PDB entry 6MUV | electron microscopy, 3.80 A resolution | chains a and b of the 42 polymer chains in the assembly

Chain a:
Molecule: 20S proteasome beta-6 subunit
Organism: Plasmodium falciparum (isolate 3D7)
Notes: EC 3.4.25.1
UniProtKB: C0H4E8 (C0H4E8_PLAF7); numbering as in UniProt (aligned over 1-240)
Amino-acid sequence (240 residues; numbered 1 to 240; the number before each row is that of its first residue):
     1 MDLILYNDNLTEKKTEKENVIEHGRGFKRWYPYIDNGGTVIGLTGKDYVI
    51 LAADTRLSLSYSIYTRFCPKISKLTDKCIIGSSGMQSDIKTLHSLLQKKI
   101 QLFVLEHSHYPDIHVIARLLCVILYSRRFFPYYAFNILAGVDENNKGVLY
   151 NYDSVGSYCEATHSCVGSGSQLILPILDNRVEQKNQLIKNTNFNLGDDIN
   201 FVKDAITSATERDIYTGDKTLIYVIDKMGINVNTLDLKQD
Not modelled in the structure: 1-29

Chain b:
Molecule: 20S proteasome beta-7 subunit
Organism: Plasmodium falciparum (isolate 3D7)
Notes: EC 3.4.25.1
UniProtKB: Q7K6A9 (Q7K6A9_PLAF7); residues 1-265 here = UniProt positions 1-265
Amino-acid sequence (265 residues; each row starts with the number of its first residue):
     1 MTLGPVVTGTSVIAIKYKHGIMIAADRKASYGSYAKFQNVERIFKINNKT
    51 VMGFSGELADAQYLHELLTRKNINNLSEKKRKEDMYTPQHYHSYVSRVFY
   101 VRKNRIDPLFNNIIIAGINSQKYDNNDDNVLLYTNKNNDDEQNEYKNNEE
   151 YKEIHKDDLYIGFVDMHGTNFCDDYITTGYARYFALTLLRDHYKDNMTEE
   201 EARILINECLRILYFRDATSSNFIQIVKVTSKGVEYEEPYILPCVLNSAD
   251 YVYPSTLLPPAGCMW
Not modelled in the structure: 1, 133-148, 242-265

How chain a and chain b interact:
Pairs across the interface (34; chain a residue first):
  W30(a) - I106(b)
  W30(a) - P108(b)
  W30(a) - F110(b)  hydrophobic
  W30(a) - M166(b)  hydrophobic
  W30(a) - H167(b)
  Y31(a) - H167(b)
  P32(a) - K103(b)
  P32(a) - H167(b)
  I34(a) - H167(b)
  L57(a) - T169(b)
  L57(a) - F171(b)  hydrophobic
  L59(a) - R182(b)
  S62(a) - R182(b)
  S62(a) - Y183(b)
  I63(a) - R190(b)
  Y64(a) - F171(b)  hydrophobic
  Y64(a) - I176(b)
  Y64(a) - T177(b)  hydrogen bond (side chain-backbone)
  Y64(a) - R182(b)
  Y64(a) - R190(b)  hydrogen bond (backbone-side chain)
  T65(a) - D173(b)  hydrogen bond
  R66(a) - R190(b)
  M85(a) - K103(b)
  Q86(a) - T169(b)
  Q86(a) - N170(b)  hydrogen bond (side chain-backbone)
  S87(a) - Y100(b)
  S87(a) - H167(b)  hydrogen bond (side chain-backbone)
  S87(a) - G168(b)  hydrogen bond (side chain-backbone)
  S87(a) - T169(b)  hydrogen bond (side chain-backbone)
  D88(a) - Y100(b)  hydrogen bond
  D88(a) - K103(b)  salt bridge
  T91(a) - Y100(b)
  R127(a) - N104(b)  hydrogen bond
  Y132(a) - Y100(b)
Other interface residues (no listed pair), chain a (22 interface residues in all): Y33, N36, K90, F130
Other interface residues (no listed pair), chain b (22 interface residues in all): R97, D165, T178, L186

Summary:
The chain a/chain b interface involves 22 residues from each chain; the contacts include 9 hydrogen bonds and
1 salt bridge. Among the polar pairs are D88(a)-K103(b), Y64(a)-T177(b) and Y64(a)-R190(b).
Here chain a is 20S proteasome beta-6 subunit and chain b is 20S proteasome beta-7 subunit, both from
Plasmodium falciparum (isolate 3D7). Entry 6MUV (The structure of the Plasmodium falciparum 20S proteasome in
complex with two PA28 activators) was determined by electron microscopy (same publication as 6DFK, 6MUW and
6MUX).
